Entry 7SZK (electron microscopy, 2.94 A resolution); this record covers chains C and F of the 8 polymer chains in the assembly.

[Chain C]
Protein: DNA-directed RNA polymerase subunit beta
Source organism: Escherichia coli K-12
Notes: EC 2.7.7.6
UniProt: P0A8V2 (RPOB_ECOLI); residues 1-1342 here = UniProt positions 1-1342
Amino-acid sequence (1342 residues; row label = number of the first residue in the row):
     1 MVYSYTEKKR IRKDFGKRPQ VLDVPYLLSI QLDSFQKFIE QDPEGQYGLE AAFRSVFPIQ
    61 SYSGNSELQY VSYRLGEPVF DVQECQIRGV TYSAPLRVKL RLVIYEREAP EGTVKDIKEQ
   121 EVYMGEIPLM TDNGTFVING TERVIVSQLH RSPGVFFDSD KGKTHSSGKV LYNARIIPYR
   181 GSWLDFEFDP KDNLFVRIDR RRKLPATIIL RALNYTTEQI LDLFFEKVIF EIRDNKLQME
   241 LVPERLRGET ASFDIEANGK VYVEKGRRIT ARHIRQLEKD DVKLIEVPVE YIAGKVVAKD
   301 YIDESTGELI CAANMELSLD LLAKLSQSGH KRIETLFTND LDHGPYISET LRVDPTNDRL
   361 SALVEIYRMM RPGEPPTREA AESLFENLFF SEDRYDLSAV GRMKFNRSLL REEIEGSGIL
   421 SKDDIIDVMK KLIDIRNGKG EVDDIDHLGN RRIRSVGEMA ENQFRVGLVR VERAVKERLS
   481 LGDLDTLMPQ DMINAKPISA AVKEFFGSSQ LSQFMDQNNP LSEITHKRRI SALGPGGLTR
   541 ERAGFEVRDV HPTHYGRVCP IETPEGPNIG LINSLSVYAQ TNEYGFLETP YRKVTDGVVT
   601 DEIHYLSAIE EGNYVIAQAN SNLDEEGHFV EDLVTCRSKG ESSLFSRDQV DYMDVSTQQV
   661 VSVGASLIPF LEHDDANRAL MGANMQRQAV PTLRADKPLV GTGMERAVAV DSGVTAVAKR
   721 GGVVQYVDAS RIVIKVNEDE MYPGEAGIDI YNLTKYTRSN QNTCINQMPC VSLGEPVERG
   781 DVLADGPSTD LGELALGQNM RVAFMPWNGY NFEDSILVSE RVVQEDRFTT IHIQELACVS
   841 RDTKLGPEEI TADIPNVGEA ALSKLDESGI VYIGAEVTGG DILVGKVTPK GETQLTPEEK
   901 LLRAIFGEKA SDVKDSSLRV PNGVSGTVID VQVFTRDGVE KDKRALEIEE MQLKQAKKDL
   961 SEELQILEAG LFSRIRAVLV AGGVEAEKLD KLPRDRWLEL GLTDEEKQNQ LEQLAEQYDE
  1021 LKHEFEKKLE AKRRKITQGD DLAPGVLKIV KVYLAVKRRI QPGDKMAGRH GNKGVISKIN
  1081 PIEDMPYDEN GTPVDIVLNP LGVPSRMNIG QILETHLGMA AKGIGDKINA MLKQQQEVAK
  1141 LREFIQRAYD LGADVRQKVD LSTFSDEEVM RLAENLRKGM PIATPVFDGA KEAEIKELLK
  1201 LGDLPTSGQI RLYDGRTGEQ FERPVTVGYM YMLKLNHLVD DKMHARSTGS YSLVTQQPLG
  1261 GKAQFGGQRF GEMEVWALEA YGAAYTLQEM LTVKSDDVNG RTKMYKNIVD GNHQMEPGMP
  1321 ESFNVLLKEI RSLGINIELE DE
Unresolved in the structure: 1-2
Residues lining bound ligands: D9X ((2S,7R,7aR,13aP,16Z,18E,20S,21S,22R,23R,24R,25S,26R,27S,28E)-5,21,23-trihydroxy-27-methoxy-2,4,16,20,22,24,26-heptamethyl-10-[4-(2-methylpropyl)piperazin-1-yl]-12-({4-[(morpholin-4-yl)methyl]phenyl}methoxy)-1,6,15-trioxo-1,2,7,7a-tetrahydro-6H-2,7-(epoxypentadeca[1,11,13]trienoimino)[1]benzofuro[4,5-a]phenoxazin-25-yl acetate): Arg143, Ser509, Gln510, Leu511, Ser512, Gln513, Phe514, Met515, Asp516, His526, Arg529, Ser531, Leu533, Gly534, Arg540, Asn568, Ile572, Arg687, Gln761
Curated features (UniProtKB/Swiss-Prot):
  - modified residue (N6-acetyllysine): Lys1022, Lys1200
  - mutagenesis: Ile561 (I561S: Resistant to antibiotics salinamide A and B), Ile569 (I569S: Resistant to antibiotics salinamide A and B), Ala665 (A665E: Resistant to antibiotics salinamide A and B), Asp675 (D675A/G: Resistant to antibiotics salinamide A and B), Asn677 (N677H/K: Resistant to antibiotics salinamide A and B), Leu680 (L680M: Resistant to antibiotics salinamide A and B), Glu813 (E813K: Disrupts the enzyme's active center)

[Chain F]
Protein: RNA polymerase sigma factor RpoD
Source organism: Escherichia coli K-12
UniProt: P00579 (RPOD_ECOLI); numbering as in UniProt (aligned over 1-613)
Amino-acid sequence (613 residues; row label = number of the first residue in the row):
     1 MEQNPQSQLK LLVTRGKEQG YLTYAEVNDH LPEDIVDSDQ IEDIIQMIND MGIQVMEEAP
    61 DADDLMLAEN TADEDAAEAA AQVLSSVESE IGRTTDPVRM YMREMGTVEL LTREGEIDIA
   121 KRIEDGINQV QCSVAEYPEA ITYLLEQYDR VEAEEARLSD LITGFVDPNA EEDLAPTATH
   181 VGSELSQEDL DDDEDEDEED GDDDSADDDN SIDPELAREK FAELRAQYVV TRDTIKAKGR
   241 SHATAQEEIL KLSEVFKQFR LVPKQFDYLV NSMRVMMDRV RTQERLIMKL CVEQCKMPKK
   301 NFITLFTGNE TSDTWFNAAI AMNKPWSEKL HDVSEEVHRA LQKLQQIEEE TGLTIEQVKD
   361 INRRMSIGEA KARRAKKEMV EANLRLVISI AKKYTNRGLQ FLDLIQEGNI GLMKAVDKFE
   421 YRRGYKFSTY ATWWIRQAIT RSIADQARTI RIPVHMIETI NKLNRISRQM LQEMGREPTP
   481 EELAERMLMP EDKIRKVLKI AKEPISMETP IGDDEDSHLG DFIEDTTLEL PLDSATTESL
   541 RAATHDVLAG LTAREAKVLR MRFGIDMNTD YTLEEVGKQF DVTRERIRQI EAKALRKLRH
   601 PSRSEVLRSF LDD
Unresolved in the structure: 1-90, 168-212, 237-242, 512-516, 613
Curated features (UniProtKB/Swiss-Prot):
  - DNA-binding region: Leu573 to Ala592 (H-T-H motif)
  - region: Arg584 to Arg599 (Interaction with anti-sigma factors)
  - motif: Asp403 to Gln406 (Interaction with polymerase core subunit RpoC)
  - site: Arg562 (Interaction with anti-sigma factors)
  - mutagenesis: Ala553 (A553D: Disrupts the interaction with Escherichia phage lambda antitermination protein Q), Arg596 (R596D/E: 2-fold reduction in activation of class II Crp-dependent promoters)

[Chain C / chain F interface]
Pairs across the interface - 42 pairs, chain C then chain F:
  Tyr123(C) - Gln472(F)
  Tyr123(C) - Gly475(F)
  Pro372(C) - Arg99(F)  hydrogen bond (backbone-side chain)
  Gly373(C) - Arg103(F)  hydrogen bond (backbone-side chain)
  Gln490(C) - Gln472(F)  hydrogen bond
  Ile493(C) - Gln472(F)  hydrogen bond (backbone-side chain)
  Asn494(C) - Arg468(F)
  Pro897(C) - Gly564(F)
  Glu898(C) - Leu540(F)
  Glu898(C) - Arg541(F)
  Glu898(C) - Thr544(F)  hydrogen bond
  Glu898(C) - Ile565(F)
  Leu902(C) - Leu607(F)  hydrophobic
  Leu902(C) - Leu611(F)  hydrophobic
  Ala904(C) - Leu595(F)
  Ala904(C) - Arg599(F)
  Ile905(C) - Leu595(F)
  Ile905(C) - Leu598(F)  hydrophobic
  Ile905(C) - Arg599(F)  hydrogen bond (backbone-side chain)
  Phe906(C) - Arg608(F)
  Phe906(C) - Leu611(F)  hydrophobic
  Glu908(C) - Leu611(F)
  Arg936(C) - Arg495(F)
  Asp937(C) - Glu481(F)
  Pro1044(C) - Arg495(F)
  Pro1044(C) - Lys499(F)
  Gly1045(C) - Arg495(F)
  Ser1250(C) - Glu524(F)
  Tyr1251(C) - Glu524(F)
  Tyr1251(C) - Asp525(F)  hydrogen bond (backbone-backbone)
  Ser1252(C) - Ile523(F)
  Ser1252(C) - Asp525(F)
  Leu1253(C) - Ile523(F)  hydrogen bond (backbone-backbone)
  Leu1253(C) - Asp525(F)
  Gln1256(C) - Asp525(F)  hydrogen bond
  Gln1256(C) - Leu528(F)
  Leu1259(C) - Asp521(F)
  Leu1259(C) - Glu524(F)
  Gln1264(C) - Phe522(F)
  Tyr1305(C) - Pro531(F)  hydrophobic
  Tyr1305(C) - Leu532(F)
  Lys1306(C) - Ser534(F)
Interface residues without a listed pair, chain C (33 interface residues in all): Lys496, Glu899, Lys900, Leu901, Ala1043, Arg1301, Thr1302
Interface residues without a listed pair, chain F (35 interface residues in all): Gly92, Leu471, Ala535, Leu548, Phe563, Ser604, Phe610

[Overview]
Chain C and chain F form an interface of 33 and 35 residues respectively; the contacts include 9 hydrogen
bonds. Among the polar pairs are Pro372(C)-Arg99(F), Gly373(C)-Arg103(F) and Gln490(C)-Gln472(F). Ligands of
chain C: compound D9X.
Here chain C is DNA-directed RNA polymerase subunit beta and chain F is RNA polymerase sigma factor RpoD, both
from Escherichia coli K-12. Entry 7SZK (Cryo-EM structure of 27a bound to E. coli RNAP and rrnBP1 promoter
complex) was determined by electron microscopy together with 7SZJ from the same study.
